PDB entry 6IRO | electron microscopy, 3.40 A resolution | chains L and J of the 11 polymer chains in the assembly

# Chain L
Protein: ISWI chromatin-remodeling complex ATPase ISW1
Source organism: Saccharomyces cerevisiae (strain ATCC 204508 / S288c)
Notes: EC 3.6.4.-
UniProtKB: P38144 (ISW1_YEAST); numbering as in UniProt (aligned over 69-1129)
Chain sequence (1061 residues; each row starts with the number of its first residue):
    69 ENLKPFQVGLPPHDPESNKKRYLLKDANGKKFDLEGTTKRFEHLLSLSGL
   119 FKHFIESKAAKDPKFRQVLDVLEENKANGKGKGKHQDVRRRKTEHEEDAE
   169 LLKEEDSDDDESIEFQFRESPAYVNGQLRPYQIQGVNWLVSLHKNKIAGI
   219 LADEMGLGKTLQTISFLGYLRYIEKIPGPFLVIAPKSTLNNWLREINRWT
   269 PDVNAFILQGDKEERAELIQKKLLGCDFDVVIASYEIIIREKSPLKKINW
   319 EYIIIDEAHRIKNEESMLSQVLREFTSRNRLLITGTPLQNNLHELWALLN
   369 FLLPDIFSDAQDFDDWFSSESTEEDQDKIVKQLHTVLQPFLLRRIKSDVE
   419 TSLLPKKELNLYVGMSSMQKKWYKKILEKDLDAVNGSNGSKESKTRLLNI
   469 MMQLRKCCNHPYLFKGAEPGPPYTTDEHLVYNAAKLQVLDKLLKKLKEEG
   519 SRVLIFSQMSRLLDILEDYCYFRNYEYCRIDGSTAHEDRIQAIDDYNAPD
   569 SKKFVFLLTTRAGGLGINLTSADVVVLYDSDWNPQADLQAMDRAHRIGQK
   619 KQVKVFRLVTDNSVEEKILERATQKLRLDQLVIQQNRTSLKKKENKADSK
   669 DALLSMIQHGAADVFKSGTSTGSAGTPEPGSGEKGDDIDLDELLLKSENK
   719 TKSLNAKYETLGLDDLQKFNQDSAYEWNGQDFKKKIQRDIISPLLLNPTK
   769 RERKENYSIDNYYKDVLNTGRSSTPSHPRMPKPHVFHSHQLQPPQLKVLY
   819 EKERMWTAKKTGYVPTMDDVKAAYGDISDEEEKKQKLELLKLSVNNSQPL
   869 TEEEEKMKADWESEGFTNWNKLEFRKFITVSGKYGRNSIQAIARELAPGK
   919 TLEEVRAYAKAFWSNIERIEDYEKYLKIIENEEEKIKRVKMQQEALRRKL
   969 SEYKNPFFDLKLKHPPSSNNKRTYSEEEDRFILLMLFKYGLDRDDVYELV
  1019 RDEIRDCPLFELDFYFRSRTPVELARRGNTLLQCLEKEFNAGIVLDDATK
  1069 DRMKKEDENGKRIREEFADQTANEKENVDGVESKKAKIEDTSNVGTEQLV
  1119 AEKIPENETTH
Disordered / not traced: 69-100, 127-131, 144-183, 449-459, 653-1129
Differences from the reference sequence: engineered mutation Lys483 (Asp in P38144)
Ligand contacts: ADP (adenosine-5'-diphosphate): Gln195, Arg197, Gln200, Met223, Gly224, Leu225, Gly226, Lys227, Thr228, Leu229, Glu263, Arg266, Trp267, Glu325
UniProt features mapped onto this chain:
  - motif: Asp324 to His327 (DEAH box)
  - binding site (ATP): Asp221 to Thr228
  - modified residue: Thr694 (Phosphothreonine), Ser846 (Phosphoserine)
  - mutagenesis: Lys227 (K227A: Abolishes ATPase activity)

# Chain J
Molecule: 167-nt DNA strand
Source organism: Escherichia coli K-12
Sequence (167 nucleotides; each row starts with the number of its first residue; numbers below 1 keep their minus sign (DC-19 is residue -19)):
   -19 CTAGTACTTCTCGACAAGCTTCAGGATGTATATATCTGACACGTGCCTGG
    31 AGACTAGGGAGTAATCCCCTTGGCGGTTAAAACGCGGGGGACAGCGCGTA
    81 CGTGCGTTTAAGCGGTGCTAGAGCTGTCTACGACCAATTGAGCGGCCTCG
   131 GCACCGGGATTCTCGAG
Disordered / not traced: -19 to 0, 147

# Chain L / chain J interface
Pairs across the interface (28):
  Lys254(L) - DG56(J)  phosphate contact
  Lys254(L) - DT57(J)  phosphate contact
  Ser255(L) - DG56(J)  phosphate contact
  Asp279(L) - DT58(J)  phosphate contact
  Lys280(L) - DT58(J)  phosphate contact
  Lys280(L) - DA59(J)  phosphate contact
  Arg283(L) - DT58(J)  salt bridge to the phosphate
  Glu304(L) - DG55(J)  base contact
  Glu304(L) - DG56(J)  sugar contact
  Ile305(L) - DT57(J)  phosphate contact
  Arg308(L) - DT57(J)  phosphate contact
  Arg308(L) - DT58(J)  salt bridge to the phosphate
  Leu466(L) - DT51(J)  phosphate contact
  Asn467(L) - DT51(J)  sugar contact
  Met470(L) - DG52(J)  sugar contact
  Gln471(L) - DG52(J)  phosphate contact
  Lys474(L) - DG52(J)  salt bridge to the phosphate
  Met527(L) - DG52(J)  phosphate contact
  Met527(L) - DG53(J)  phosphate contact
  Ser528(L) - DG53(J)  hydrogen bond to the phosphate
  Arg529(L) - DG53(J)  hydrogen bond to the phosphate
  Asp549(L) - DC54(J)  phosphate contact
  Gly550(L) - DG55(J)  phosphate contact
  Arg557(L) - DG55(J)  salt bridge to the phosphate
  Thr577(L) - DC54(J)  hydrogen bond to the phosphate
  Arg579(L) - DG52(J)  base contact
  Ala580(L) - DC54(J)  phosphate contact
  Ala580(L) - DG55(J)  phosphate contact
Interface residues without a listed pair, chain L (24 interface residues in all): Gln526, Leu583
Interface residues without a listed pair, chain J (10 interface residues in all): DT50

# In short
24 residues of chain L face 10 of chain J across their interface, with 3 hydrogen bonds and 4 salt bridges.
Polar pairs include Ser528(L)-DG53(J), Arg529(L)-DG53(J) and Thr577(L)-DC54(J). Ligands of chain L: ADP.
UniProt lists 8 ATP-binding residues and one mutagenesis site on chain L.
Here chain L is ISWI chromatin-remodeling complex ATPase ISW1 (Saccharomyces cerevisiae (strain ATCC 204508 /
S288c)) and chain J is a 167-nt DNA strand (Escherichia coli K-12). Entry 6IRO (the crosslinked complex of
ISWI-nucleosome in the ADP-bound state) was determined by electron microscopy, deposited together with 6JYL
and 6K1P.
